PDB entry 5HVQ | X-ray diffraction, 2.92 A resolution | chains D and C

# Chain D
Protein: Melanoma-associated antigen G1
Source organism: Homo sapiens
UniProtKB: Q96MG7 (MAGG1_HUMAN); residues 78-294 here = UniProt positions 78-294
Amino-acid sequence (217 residues; each row starts with the number of its first residue):
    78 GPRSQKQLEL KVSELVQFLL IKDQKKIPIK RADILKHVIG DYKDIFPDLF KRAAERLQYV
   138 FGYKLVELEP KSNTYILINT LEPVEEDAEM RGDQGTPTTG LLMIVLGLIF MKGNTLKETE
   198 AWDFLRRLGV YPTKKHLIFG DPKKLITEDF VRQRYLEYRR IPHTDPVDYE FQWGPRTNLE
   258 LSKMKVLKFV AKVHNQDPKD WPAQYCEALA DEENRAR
Unresolved in the structure: 163, 205-218, 240-244
Differences from the reference sequence: conflict Leu-193 (Ile in Q96MG7), Leu-258 (Thr in Q96MG7)
Curated features (UniProtKB/Swiss-Prot):
  - natural variant: Pro-209 (P209L: In LICS), Leu-264 (L264F: In LICS)
  - mutagenesis: Leu-96 to Leu-97 (Decreases interaction with NSMCE1, no effect on interaction with NSMCE4A, abolishes in vitro promotion of NSMCE1 ubiquitin ligase activity), Met-180 (M180A: Abolishes interaction with EID3), Ile-181 (I181A: Abolishes interaction with EID3), Leu-185 (L185A: Abolishes interaction with EID3), Phe-266 (F266A: Abolishes interaction with EID3), Val-270 (V270A: Abolishes interaction with EID3)

# Chain C
Protein: Non-structural maintenance of chromosomes element 1 homolog
Source organism: Homo sapiens
Notes: EC 6.3.2.-
UniProtKB: Q8WV22 (NSE1_HUMAN); residue numbers follow UniProt; this construct covers 9-246
Amino-acid sequence (238 residues; row label = number of the first residue in the row):
     9 GVMTDVHRRF LQLLMTHGVL EEWDVKRLQT HCYKVHDRNA TVDKLEDFIN NINSVLESLY
    69 IEIKRGVTED DGRPIYALVN LATTSISKMA TDFAENELDL FRKALELIID SETGFASSTN
   129 ILNLVDQLKG KKMRKKEAEQ VLQKFVQNKW LIEKEGEFTL HGRAILEMEQ YIRETYPDAV
   189 KICNICHSLL IQGQSCETCG IRMHLPCVAK YFQSNAEPRC PHCNDYWPHE IPKVFDPE
Unresolved in the structure: 45-46
Bound ions: Zn2+ site 1: Cys-191, Cys-194, His-212, Cys-215; Zn2+ site 2: Cys-204, Cys-207, Cys-228, Cys-231
Curated features (UniProtKB/Swiss-Prot):
  - zinc finger: Cys-191 to Asn-232 (RING-type)

# How chain D and chain C interact
Pairs across the interface (48):
  Lys-83(D) with Tyr-68(C)
  Glu-86(D) with Ser-66(C); Tyr-68(C), hydrogen bond
  Leu-87(D) with Tyr-68(C), hydrophobic
  Ser-90(D) with Leu-67(C), hydrogen bond (side chain-backbone)
  Gln-94(D) with Ile-69(C); Asn-88(C), hydrogen bond
  Phe-95(D) with Thr-99(C)
  Leu-97(D) with Met-23(C), hydrophobic
  Ile-98(D) with Lys-96(C); Thr-99(C); Asp-100(C)
  Lys-99(D) with Thr-99(C)
  Gln-101(D) with Asp-100(C)
  Arg-133(D) with Ser-66(C)
  Gln-135(D) with Arg-16(C)
  Tyr-136(D) with Gly-9(C), hydrogen bond (side chain-backbone); Met-11(C); Arg-16(C), hydrogen bond (backbone-side chain); Val-63(C), hydrophobic
  Val-137(D) with Met-11(C); Arg-16(C); Leu-19(C), hydrophobic; Leu-64(C), hydrophobic
  Phe-138(D) with Gln-20(C), hydrogen bond (backbone-side chain); Met-23(C), hydrophobic; Leu-67(C), hydrophobic
  Gly-139(D) with Arg-16(C); Gln-20(C), hydrogen bond (backbone-side chain)
  Tyr-140(D) with Gln-20(C)
  Asn-156(D) with Arg-17(C); Gln-20(C), hydrogen bond
  Leu-158(D) with Asp-13(C); Arg-16(C); Arg-17(C); Gln-20(C)
  Glu-159(D) with Val-43(C); His-44(C), salt bridge
  Glu-162(D) with Arg-17(C), hydrogen bond (backbone-side chain); His-39(C), salt bridge; Val-43(C)
  Asp-164(D) with Arg-17(C), salt bridge
  Lys-265(D) with Arg-35(C)
  Asn-272(D) with Gln-155(C)
  Gln-273(D) with Gln-155(C), hydrogen bond
  Asp-274(D) with Lys-157(C), salt bridge
  Lys-276(D) with Asp-32(C), salt bridge
  Glu-289(D) with Arg-35(C), salt bridge
Other interface residues (no listed pair), chain D (32 interface residues in all): Val-89, Val-93, Asp-277, Tyr-282
Other interface residues (no listed pair), chain C (28 interface residues in all): Val-10, Trp-31, Leu-86

# In short
32 residues of chain D face 28 of chain C across their interface, with 10 hydrogen bonds and 6 salt bridges.
Polar pairs include Glu-159(D)/His-44(C), Glu-162(D)/His-39(C) and Asp-164(D)/Arg-17(C). Curated annotation
(UniProt) lists 7 mutagenesis sites on chain D.
Here chain D is Melanoma-associated antigen G1 and chain C is Non-structural maintenance of chromosomes
element 1 homolog, both from Homo sapiens. Entry 5HVQ (Alternative model of the MAGE-G1 NSE-1 complex) was
determined by X-ray diffraction, deposited together with 2WA0.
